Entry 8W34 (electron microscopy, 2.83 A resolution); this record covers chains A and O of the 12 polymer chains in the assembly.

== Chain A ==
Protein: Integrase
Source organism: Human immunodeficiency virus 1
UniProtKB: F2WR39 (F2WR39_9HIV1); numbering as in UniProt (aligned over 1-288)
Sequence (288 residues; row label = number of the first residue in the row):
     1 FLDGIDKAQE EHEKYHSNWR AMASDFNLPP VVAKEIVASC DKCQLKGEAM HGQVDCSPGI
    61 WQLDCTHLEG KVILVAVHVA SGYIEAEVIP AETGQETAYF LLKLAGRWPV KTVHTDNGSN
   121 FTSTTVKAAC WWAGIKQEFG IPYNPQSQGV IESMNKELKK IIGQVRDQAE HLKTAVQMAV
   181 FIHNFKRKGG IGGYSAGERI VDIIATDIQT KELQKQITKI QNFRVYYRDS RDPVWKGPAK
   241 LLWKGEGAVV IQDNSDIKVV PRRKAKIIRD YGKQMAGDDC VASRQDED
Not modelled in the structure: 229-235, 269-288
Bound ions: Zn2+: His12, His16, Cys40, Cys43; Mg2+ site 1: Asp64, Asp116 (together with Dolutegravir); Mg2+ site 2: Asp64, Glu152 (together with Dolutegravir)
Residues lining bound ligands: Dolutegravir (DLU; (4R,12aS)-N-(2,4-difluorobenzyl)-7-hydroxy-4-methyl-6,8-dioxo-3,4,6,8,12,12a-hexahydro-2H-pyrido[1',2':4,5]pyrazino[2,1-b][1,3]oxazine-9-carboxamide): Asp64, Asp116, Asn117, Gly118, Tyr143, Pro145, Gln146, Glu152

== Chain O ==
Molecule: 27-nt DNA strand
Sequence (27 nucleotides; row label = number of the first residue in the row; numbers below 1 keep their minus sign (DA-5 is residue -5)):
    -5 AAAAAAAAGT GTGGAAAATC TCTAGCA
Not modelled in the structure: -5 to 4

== Chain A / chain O interface ==
Pairs across the interface (7; chain A residue first):
  Pro30(A) with DA11(O), phosphate contact
  Lys46(A) with DT17(O), hydrogen bond to the base
  Ala49(A) with DC16(O), base contact; DT17(O), sugar contact
  Met50(A) with DT17(O), sugar contact
  His51(A) with DT17(O), phosphate contact; DA18(O), phosphate contact

== Overview ==
5 residues of chain A and 4 residues of chain O are in contact; the contacts include 1 hydrogen bond. The
hydrogen-bonded pair is Lys46(A)-DT17(O). Chain A binds Dolutegravir. His12(A), His16(A), Cys40(A) and
Cys43(A) coordinate Zn2+. Asp64(A) and Asp116(A) form the Mg2+ site 1.
Here chain A is Integrase (Human immunodeficiency virus 1) and chain O is a 27-nt DNA strand. Entry 8W34
(HIV-1 intasome core assembled with wild-type integrase, 1F) was determined by electron microscopy together
with 8W09 and 8W2R from the same study.
